3T6D - chains C and M of the 4 polymer chains in the assembly; structure by X-ray diffraction, 1.95 A resolution.

# Chain C
Protein: Photosynthetic reaction center cytochrome c subunit
Source organism: Blastochloris viridis
UniProt: B8Y5U8 (B8Y5U8_RHOVI); residues -19 to 336 here correspond to UniProt positions 1-356 (UniProt number = residue number + 20)
Chain sequence (356 residues; numbered -19 to 336; the number before each row is that of its first residue; numbers below 1 keep their minus sign (Met-19 is residue -19)):
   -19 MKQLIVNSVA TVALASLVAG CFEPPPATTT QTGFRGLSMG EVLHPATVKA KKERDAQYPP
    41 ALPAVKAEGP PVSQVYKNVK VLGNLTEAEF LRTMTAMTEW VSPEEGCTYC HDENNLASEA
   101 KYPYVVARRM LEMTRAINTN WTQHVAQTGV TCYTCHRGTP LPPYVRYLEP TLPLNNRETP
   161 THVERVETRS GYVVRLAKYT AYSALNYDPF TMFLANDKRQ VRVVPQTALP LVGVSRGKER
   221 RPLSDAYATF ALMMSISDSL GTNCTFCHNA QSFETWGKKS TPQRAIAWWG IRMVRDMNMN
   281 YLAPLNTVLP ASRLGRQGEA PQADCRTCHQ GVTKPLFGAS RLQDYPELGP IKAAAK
Disordered / not traced: -19 to 0, 335-336
Covalently attached groups: diacyl glycerol (DGA) linked to Cys1; heme c (HEC) linked to Cys87, Cys90, Cys132, Cys135, Cys244, Cys247, Cys305, Cys308
Ion coordination: heme c Fe (4 sites), coordinated by Met74, His91, Met110, His124, His136, Met233, His248, His309
Ligand contacts:
  - heme c (HEC), molecule 1: Tyr56, Lys57, Asn58, Val59, Lys60, Val61, Leu62, Phe70, Leu71, Met74, Thr75, Met77, Thr78, Ser82, Gly86, His91, Leu96, Ala97, Pro103, Tyr104, Ala107, Arg108, Leu111
  - heme c (HEC), molecule 2: Met77, Val81, Tyr89, Tyr102, Pro103, Val106, Ala107, Met110, Leu111, Met113, Thr114, Val130, Thr131, His136, Pro140, Leu141, Pro142, Val145, Met277, Leu282, Leu289, Arg293, Pro301, Gln302, Ala303, Thr307, Leu328
  - heme c (HEC), molecule 3: Ile117, His124, Val125, Ala126, Thr128, Gly129, Val130, Leu194, Ile236, Leu240, Phe246, Gln263, Ile266, Ala267, Gly270, Ile271, Met273, Val274, Met277, Asp304, His309, Thr313, Lys314, Pro315
  - heme c (HEC), molecule 4: Gln200, Val201, Arg202, Val203, Val204, Gln206, Thr229, Phe230, Met233, Met234, Ile236, Ser237, Leu240, Thr242, Asn243, Phe246, His248, Phe253, Glu254, Trp256, Gln263, Arg264, Ala267, Trp268, Ile271, Arg272
  - heptane-1,2,3-triol (HTO), molecule 1: Pro4, Pro5, Pro6, His24, Ala26
  - heptane-1,2,3-triol (HTO), molecule 2: Thr27, Ala30, Lys31, Arg34, Tyr144, Asn155
  - heptane-1,2,3-triol (HTO), molecule 3: Ala44, Val45, Arg72, Gln323, Asp324, Tyr325, Pro326
  - heptane-1,2,3-triol (HTO), molecule 4: Val61, Asn64, Leu65, Arg115, Pro326, Glu327, Pro330, Ile331, Lys332

# Chain M
Protein: Photosynthetic reaction center M-subunit
Source organism: Blastochloris viridis
UniProt: B8Y5U7 (B8Y5U7_RHOVI); residues 1-323 here correspond to UniProt positions 2-324 (UniProt number = residue number + 1)
Chain sequence (323 residues; each row starts with the number of its first residue):
     1 ADYQTIYTQI QARGPHITVS GEWGDNDRIG KPFYSYWLGK IGDAQIGPIY LGASGIAAFA
    61 FGATAILIIG FNMLAEVHFD PLQFFRQFFW LGLYPPKAQY GMGIPPLHDG GWWLMAGLFM
   121 TLSLGSWWIR VYSRARALGL GTHIAWNFAA AIFFVLCIGC IHPALVGSWS EGVPFGIWPH
   181 IDWLTAFSIR YGNFYYCPWH GFSIGFAYGC GLLFAAHGAT ILAVARFGGD REIEQITDRG
   241 TAVERAALFW RWTIGFNATI ESVHRWGWFF SLMVMVSASV GILLTGTFVD NWYLWCVKHG
   301 AAPDYPAYLP ATPDPASLPG APK
Ion coordination: bacteriochlorophyll b Mg site 1 near His180 (its only coordinating residue here); bacteriochlorophyll b Mg site 2 near His200 (its only coordinating residue here); Fe2+: His217, Glu232, His264 (shared with 2 residues of chain L)
Ligand contacts:
  - bacteriochlorophyll b (BCB), molecule 1: Ile46, Met120, Phe154, Val155, Ile158, Val173, Ile177, Trp178, His180, Ile181, Trp183, Leu184
  - bacteriochlorophyll b (BCB), molecule 2: Gly62, Ala65, Ile66, Ile69, Met120, Leu124, Phe148, Ala151, Ile152, Phe154, Val155, Ile158, Trp183, Leu184, Thr185, Phe187, Ser188, Phe194, Tyr195, Cys197, Trp199, His200, Ser203, Ile204, Ala207, Tyr208, Val274, Met275, Ala278, Gly281, Ile282
  - bacteriochlorophyll b (BCB), molecule 3: Leu184, Tyr195, Tyr208
  - bacteriochlorophyll b (BCB), molecule 4: Tyr195, His200, Gly201, Ile204, Gly205, Tyr208, Gly209, Leu212, Phe270
  - bacteriopheophytin b (BPB), molecule 1: Ala58, Phe59, Gly62, Ala63, Ile66, Leu67, Ser123, Leu124, Trp127, Val131, Ile144, Asn147, Phe148, Ala151, Ser271, Val274, Met275
  - bacteriopheophytin b (BPB), molecule 2: Tyr208, Gly211, Leu212, Ala215, Ala216, Trp250, Thr253, Ile254
  - (2S,3R)-heptane-1,2,3-triol (HTH): Tyr7, Lys40, Ile41
  - heptane-1,2,3-triol (HTO): Pro198, Gly201, Phe202
  - menaquinone-9 (MQ9): Leu212, Leu213, Ala216, His217, Thr220, Val243, Ala246, Ala247, Trp250, Ile254, Phe256, Asn257, Ala258, Thr259, Ile260, Val263, Trp266, Phe270
  - 15-cis-1,2-dihydroneurosporene (NS5): Ile66, Leu67, Ile69, Gly70, Phe71, Met73, Leu74, Phe84, Phe88, Ile104, Trp113, Leu114, Gly117, Leu118, Met120, Thr121, Val155, Leu156, Ile158, Gly159, Cys160, Trp169, Val173, Pro174, Phe175, Gly176, Ile177, His180
  - Ubiquinone-9 (UQ9), molecule 1: Ile49, Phe59, Trp127
  - Ubiquinone-9 (UQ9), molecule 2: Phe85, Phe88, Phe89

# How chain C and chain M interact
Pairs across the interface (124; chain C residue first):
  Gln11(C) - Tyr308(M)
  Thr12(C) - Tyr308(M)
  Gly13(C) - Tyr308(M)
  Phe14(C) - Tyr305(M)  hydrophobic
  Phe14(C) - Pro306(M)
  Phe14(C) - Tyr308(M)
  Leu17(C) - Tyr305(M)
  Val163(C) - Gln83(M)
  Val163(C) - Arg86(M)
  Arg169(C) - His78(M)  hydrogen bond
  Ser170(C) - Val77(M)
  Ser170(C) - Asp80(M)
  Ser170(C) - Gln83(M)
  Ser170(C) - Gln87(M)  hydrogen bond (backbone-side chain)
  Val173(C) - Glu76(M)
  Val173(C) - Gln87(M)
  Val173(C) - Trp90(M)  hydrophobic
  Val173(C) - Leu91(M)  hydrophobic
  Val174(C) - Arg86(M)
  Val174(C) - Gln87(M)
  Ala177(C) - Trp90(M)
  Tyr182(C) - Trp90(M)  hydrogen bond (backbone-side chain)
  Ser183(C) - Trp90(M)
  Ala184(C) - Trp90(M)
  Ala184(C) - Tyr94(M)
  Ala184(C) - Trp178(M)  hydrophobic
  Ala184(C) - Asp182(M)
  Leu185(C) - Asp182(M)  hydrogen bond (backbone-side chain)
  Asn186(C) - Glu76(M)
  Asn186(C) - Tyr94(M)
  Asn186(C) - Lys97(M)  hydrogen bond (backbone-side chain)
  Tyr187(C) - Lys97(M)
  Arg202(C) - Asp314(M)  salt bridge
  Val203(C) - Ile189(M)  hydrophobic
  Val203(C) - Arg190(M)
  Val204(C) - Ile189(M)
  Val204(C) - Asn291(M)
  Pro205(C) - Arg190(M)
  Pro205(C) - Asp290(M)
  Pro205(C) - Asn291(M)  hydrogen bond (backbone-side chain)
  Pro205(C) - Leu294(M)
  Gln206(C) - Leu294(M)
  Thr207(C) - Asp290(M)
  Thr207(C) - Asn291(M)
  Thr207(C) - Leu294(M)
  Ala208(C) - Val289(M)
  Ala208(C) - Asp290(M)  hydrogen bond (backbone-backbone)
  Ala208(C) - Asn291(M)  hydrogen bond (backbone-backbone)
  Ala208(C) - Leu294(M)
  Ala208(C) - Trp295(M)  hydrophobic
  Ala208(C) - Lys298(M)
  Leu209(C) - Phe288(M)
  Leu209(C) - Asp290(M)
  Pro210(C) - Gly286(M)
  Pro210(C) - Thr287(M)
  Pro210(C) - Phe288(M)
  Pro210(C) - Val289(M)
  Pro210(C) - Asp290(M)
  Ser215(C) - Val166(M)
  Arg216(C) - Leu165(M)
  Arg216(C) - Val166(M)
  Arg216(C) - Gly286(M)  hydrogen bond (side chain-backbone)
  Arg216(C) - Thr287(M)  hydrogen bond (side chain-backbone)
  Gly217(C) - Gln99(M)
  Gly217(C) - Val166(M)  hydrogen bond (backbone-backbone)
  Gly217(C) - Gly167(M)
  Lys218(C) - Gln99(M)
  Lys218(C) - Tyr100(M)
  Lys218(C) - Gly101(M)
  Arg220(C) - Gln99(M)  hydrogen bond (backbone-side chain)
  Arg220(C) - Val166(M)
  Arg220(C) - Glu171(M)  salt bridge
  Arg220(C) - Arg190(M)
  Arg220(C) - Tyr191(M)  hydrogen bond
  Arg221(C) - Gln99(M)
  Pro222(C) - Lys97(M)
  Pro222(C) - Gln99(M)
  Pro222(C) - Ser170(M)
  Leu223(C) - Ser170(M)  hydrogen bond (backbone-side chain)
  Leu223(C) - Glu171(M)
  Leu223(C) - Trp183(M)
  Leu223(C) - Ala186(M)
  Leu223(C) - Phe187(M)  hydrophobic
  Leu223(C) - Arg190(M)
  Ser224(C) - Lys97(M)  hydrogen bond (side chain-backbone)
  Ala226(C) - Ala186(M)
  Tyr227(C) - Pro174(M)
  Tyr227(C) - Trp183(M)
  Tyr227(C) - Ala186(M)  hydrophobic
  Phe230(C) - Thr185(M)
  Ala250(C) - Asn193(M)
  Gln251(C) - Asn193(M)  hydrogen bond (backbone-side chain)
  Gln251(C) - Tyr196(M)  hydrogen bond
  Gln251(C) - Tyr293(M)
  Gln251(C) - Pro303(M)  hydrogen bond (side chain-backbone)
  Gln251(C) - Tyr305(M)
  Ser252(C) - Tyr293(M)
  Glu254(C) - Asn291(M)  hydrogen bond
  Trp256(C) - Thr312(M)
  Trp256(C) - Pro313(M)
  Trp256(C) - Asp314(M)
  Trp256(C) - Pro315(M)
  Gly257(C) - Ala311(M)
  Gly257(C) - Thr312(M)  hydrogen bond (backbone-backbone)
  Lys258(C) - Asp304(M)  salt bridge
  Lys258(C) - Tyr305(M)  hydrogen bond (side chain-backbone)
  Lys259(C) - Tyr293(M)
  Lys259(C) - Asp304(M)  salt bridge
  Ser260(C) - Pro310(M)
  Ser260(C) - Thr312(M)  hydrogen bond (backbone-side chain)
  Thr261(C) - Thr312(M)  hydrogen bond (backbone-side chain)
  Pro262(C) - Leu309(M)
  Pro262(C) - Pro310(M)
  Pro262(C) - Thr312(M)
  Gln263(C) - Leu309(M)
  Ala265(C) - Thr312(M)
  Ala265(C) - Pro315(M)  hydrophobic
  Trp268(C) - Pro315(M)  hydrophobic
  Trp268(C) - Ala316(M)  hydrophobic
  Trp268(C) - Pro322(M)
  Trp269(C) - Pro315(M)
  Trp269(C) - Pro322(M)
  Arg272(C) - Pro322(M)
  Arg272(C) - Lys323(M)  hydrogen bond (side chain-backbone)
Other interface residues (no listed pair), chain C (58 interface residues in all): Gly171, Asn249, Phe253, Thr255
Other interface residues (no listed pair), chain M (62 interface residues in all): Ala98, Gly172, Pro179, Gly192, Ala307, Ala321

# In short
58 residues of chain C and 62 residues of chain M are in contact, with 24 hydrogen bonds and 4 salt bridges.
Polar pairs include Arg202(C)-Asp314(M), Arg220(C)-Glu171(M) and Lys258(C)-Asp304(M). Ligands of chain C: 4
copies of heptane-1,2,3-triol.
Here chain C is Photosynthetic reaction center cytochrome c subunit and chain M is Photosynthetic reaction
center M-subunit, both from Blastochloris viridis. Entry 3T6D (Crystal Structure of the Reaction Centre from
Blastochloris viridis strain DSM 133 (ATCC 19567) substrain-08) was determined by X-ray diffraction, deposited
together with 3T6E.
